6VZ4 - chains C and I of the 14 polymer chains in the assembly; structure by electron microscopy, 3.90 A resolution.

== Chain C ==
Protein: Histone H2A
From: Xenopus laevis
UniProt: Q6AZJ8 (Q6AZJ8_XENLA); residue numbers follow UniProt; this construct covers 1-130
Sequence (130 residues; numbered 1 to 130; the number before each row is that of its first residue):
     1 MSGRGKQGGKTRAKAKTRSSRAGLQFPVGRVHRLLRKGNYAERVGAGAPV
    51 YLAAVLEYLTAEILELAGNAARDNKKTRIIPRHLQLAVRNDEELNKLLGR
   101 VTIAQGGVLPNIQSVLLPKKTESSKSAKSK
Disordered / not traced: 1-12, 120-130

== Chain I ==
Molecule: 185-nt DNA strand
From: synthetic construct
Sequence (185 nucleotides; numbered -19 to 165; the number before each row is that of its first residue; numbers below 1 keep their minus sign (DA-19 is residue -19)):
   -19 ATCACCCTAGGTCTCTGATGCTCGAGAATCCCGGTGCCGAGGCCGCTCAA
    31 TTGGTCGTAGACAGCTCTAGCACCGCTTAAACGCACGTACGCGCTGTCCC
    81 CCGCGTTTTAACCGCCAAGGGGATTACTCCCTAGTCTCCAGGCACGTGTC
   131 AGATATATACATCCTGACACGCGGTGAACAGCGAT
Disordered / not traced: -19 to 1, 148-165

== Interface between chain C and chain I ==
Pairs across the interface (14):
  Arg30(C) - DG122(I)  phosphate contact
  Arg30(C) - DC123(I)  salt bridge to the phosphate
  Arg43(C) - DT112(I)  hydrogen bond to the sugar
  Arg43(C) - DA113(I)  phosphate contact
  Val44(C) - DT112(I)  sugar contact
  Val44(C) - DA113(I)  hydrogen bond to the phosphate
  Gly45(C) - DT112(I)  phosphate contact
  Ala46(C) - DT112(I)  hydrogen bond to the phosphate
  Lys76(C) - DG132(I)  phosphate contact
  Lys76(C) - DA133(I)  salt bridge to the phosphate
  Thr77(C) - DA131(I)  hydrogen bond to the phosphate
  Thr77(C) - DG132(I)  hydrogen bond to the phosphate
  Arg78(C) - DA131(I)  phosphate contact
  Arg78(C) - DG132(I)  hydrogen bond to the phosphate
Other interface residues (no listed pair), chain C (11 interface residues in all): His32, Glu42, Lys75

== In short ==
The interface between chain C and chain I involves 11 residues on one side and 7 on the other, with 6 hydrogen
bonds and 2 salt bridges. Polar contacts include Arg43(C)-DT112(I), Val44(C)-DA113(I) and Ala46(C)-DT112(I).
Here chain C is Histone H2A (Xenopus laevis) and chain I is a 185-nt DNA strand (synthetic construct). Entry
6VZ4 (Cryo-EM structure of Sth1-Arp7-Arp9-Rtt102 bound to the nucleosome in ADP Beryllium Fluoride state) was
determined by electron microscopy (same publication as 6VZG).
